6W51 - chains B and M of the 5 polymer chains in the assembly; structure by X-ray diffraction, 3.53 A resolution.

Chain B:
Protein: Beta-2-microglobulin
From: Homo sapiens
UniProt: P61769 (B2MG_HUMAN); residues -19 to 99 here correspond to UniProt positions 1-119 (UniProt number = residue number + 20)
Chain sequence (119 residues; row label = number of the first residue in the row; numbers below 1 keep their minus sign (Met-19 is residue -19)):
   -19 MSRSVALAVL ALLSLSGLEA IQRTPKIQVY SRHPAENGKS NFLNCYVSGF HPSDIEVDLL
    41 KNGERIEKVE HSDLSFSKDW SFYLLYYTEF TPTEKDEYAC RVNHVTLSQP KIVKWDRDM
Disordered / not traced: -19 to 0
Swiss-Prot annotation at these positions:
  - modified residue: Gln2 (Pyrrolidone carboxylic acid)
  - glycosylation: Ile1 (N-linked (Glc) (glycation) isoleucine), Lys19 (N-linked (Glc) (glycation) lysine), Lys41 (N-linked (Glc) (glycation) lysine), Lys48 (N-linked (Glc) (glycation) lysine), Lys58 (N-linked (Glc) (glycation) lysine), Lys91 (N-linked (Glc) (glycation) lysine), Lys94 (N-linked (Glc) (glycation) lysine)
Cystine bridges: Cys25-Cys80

Chain M:
Protein: Immunoglobulin heavy chain H2
From: Homo sapiens
Chain sequence (223 residues; row label = number of the first residue in the row):
     1 EVQLVESGGG LVQPGGSLRL SCAASGFNVY ASGMHWVRQA PGKGLEWVAK IYPDSDYTYY
    61 ADSVKGRFTI SADTSKNTAY LQMNSLRAED TAVYYCSRDS SFYYVYAMDY WGQGTLVTVS
   121 SASTKGPSVF PLAPSSKSTS GGTAALGCLV KDYFPEPVTV SWNSGALTSG VHTFPAVLQS
   181 SGLYSLSSVV TVPSSSLGTQ TYICNVNHKP SNTKVDKKVE PKS
Cystine bridges: Cys22-Cys96, Cys148-Cys204

Chain B / chain M interface:
Contacting residue pairs (4; chain B residue first):
  Lys91(B) - Ser136(M)
  Lys91(B) - Ser223(M)
  Ile92(B) - Lys137(M)
  Lys94(B) - Ser138(M)
Other interface residues (no listed pair), chain B (4 interface residues in all): Asp96
Other interface residues (no listed pair), chain M (5 interface residues in all): Ser140

Summary:
Chain B and chain M form an interface of 4 and 5 residues respectively.
Chain B is Beta-2-microglobulin and chain M is Immunoglobulin heavy chain H2, both from Homo sapiens; the
structure, Structure of the antibody fragment H2 in complex with HLA-A*02:01/p53R175H, was determined by X-ray
diffraction.
